PDB entry 7C2J | X-ray diffraction, 2.80 A resolution | chains A and B

== Chain A ==
Protein: 2'-O-methyltransferase
Source organism: Severe acute respiratory syndrome coronavirus 2
Notes: EC 2.1.1.-; fragment: nsp16
UniProt: P0DTD1 (R1AB_SARS2); residues 1-298 here correspond to UniProt positions 6799-7096 (UniProt number = residue number + 6798)
Sequence (305 residues; row label = number of the first residue in the row; numbers below 1 keep their minus sign (Met-6 is residue -6)):
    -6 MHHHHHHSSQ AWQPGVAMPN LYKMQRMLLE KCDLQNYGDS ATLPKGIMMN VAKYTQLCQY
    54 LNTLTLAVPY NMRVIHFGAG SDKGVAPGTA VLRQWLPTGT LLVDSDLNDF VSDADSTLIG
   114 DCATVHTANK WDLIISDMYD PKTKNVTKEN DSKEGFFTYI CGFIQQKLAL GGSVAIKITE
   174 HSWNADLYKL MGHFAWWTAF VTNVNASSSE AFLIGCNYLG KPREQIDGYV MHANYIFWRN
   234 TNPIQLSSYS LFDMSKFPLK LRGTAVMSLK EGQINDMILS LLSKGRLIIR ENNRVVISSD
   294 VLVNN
Disordered / not traced: -6 to 0
Construct notes: initiating methionine (-6); expression tag (-5 to 0)
Small-molecule neighbours: S-adenosylmethionine (SAM): Asn43, Tyr47, His69, Gly71, Ala72, Gly73, Ser74, Ala79, Pro80, Gly81, Asp99, Leu100, Asn101, Gly113, Asp114, Cys115, Asp130, Met131, Tyr132, Phe149, Lys170
Swiss-Prot annotation at these positions:
  - active site: Lys46, Asp130, Lys170, Glu203
Reported in the primary citation:
  - mutagenesis - Y30A/K137A: abolished binding to RNA-cap substrate

== Chain B ==
Protein: Non-structural protein 10
Source organism: Severe acute respiratory syndrome coronavirus 2
Notes: fragment: nsp10
UniProt: P0DTD1 (R1AB_SARS2); residues 1-139 here correspond to UniProt positions 4254-4392 (UniProt number = residue number + 4253)
Sequence (144 residues; row label = number of the first residue in the row; numbers below 1 keep their minus sign (Gly-4 is residue -4)):
    -4 GPLGSAGNAT EVPANSTVLS FCAFAVDAAK AYKDYLASGG QPITNCVKML CTHTGTGQAI
    56 TVTPEANMDQ ESFGGASCCL YCRCHIDHPN PKGFCDLKGK YVQIPTTCAN DPVGFTLKNT
   116 VCTVCGMWKG YGCSCDQLRE PMLQ
Disordered / not traced: -4 to 18, 134-139
Construct notes: expression tag (-4 to 0)
Bound ions: Zn2+ site 1: Cys74, Cys77, His83, Cys90; Zn2+ site 2: Cys117, Cys120, Cys128, Cys130
Swiss-Prot annotation at these positions:
  - binding site (Zn(2+)): Cys74, Cys77, His83, Cys90, Cys117, Cys120, Cys128, Cys130
  - site: Gln139 (Cleavage)

== How chain A and chain B interact ==
Contacting residue pairs (38):
  Lys38(A) - Lys43(B)  hydrogen bond (backbone-side chain)
  Gly39(A) - Lys43(B)
  Ile40(A) - Lys43(B)
  Ile40(A) - Met44(B)
  Met41(A) - Asn40(B)
  Met41(A) - Cys41(B)
  Val44(A) - Val42(B)  hydrophobic
  Val44(A) - Lys43(B)
  Thr48(A) - Leu45(B)
  Lys76(A) - Asn40(B)  hydrogen bond
  Val78(A) - Asn40(B)
  Val78(A) - Val42(B)  hydrophobic
  Val78(A) - Ser72(B)
  Val78(A) - Arg78(B)
  Pro80(A) - Val42(B)  hydrophobic
  Ala83(A) - Met44(B)
  Ala83(A) - Tyr96(B)  hydrogen bond (backbone-side chain)
  Val84(A) - Met44(B)
  Arg86(A) - Gly94(B)  hydrogen bond (side chain-backbone)
  Arg86(A) - Tyr96(B)
  Gln87(A) - Met44(B)
  Gln87(A) - Leu45(B)  hydrogen bond (side chain-backbone)
  Gln87(A) - Pro59(B)
  Gln87(A) - Tyr96(B)  hydrogen bond (backbone-side chain)
  Val104(A) - Cys77(B)
  Ser105(A) - Ala71(B)
  Ser105(A) - Lys93(B)  hydrogen bond (backbone-side chain)
  Asp106(A) - Gly69(B)
  Asp106(A) - Gly70(B)  hydrogen bond (side chain-backbone)
  Asp106(A) - Ala71(B)  hydrogen bond (side chain-backbone)
  Asp106(A) - Lys93(B)
  Asp106(A) - Gly94(B)  hydrogen bond (side chain-backbone)
  Asp106(A) - Lys95(B)
  Leu244(A) - Leu45(B)  hydrophobic
  Met247(A) - Leu45(B)
  Met247(A) - Cys46(B)
  Met247(A) - Thr47(B)
  Ser248(A) - Thr47(B)
Other interface residues (no listed pair), chain A (23 interface residues in all): Pro37, Ala45, Thr91, Ala107
Other interface residues (no listed pair), chain B (23 interface residues in all): Val57, Thr58, His80, Leu92

== In short ==
Chain A and chain B each contribute 23 residues to their interface; the contacts include 10 hydrogen bonds.
Among the polar pairs are Lys38(A)-Lys43(B), Lys76(A)-Asn40(B) and Ala83(A)-Tyr96(B). Chain A binds
S-adenosylmethionine. The paper reports that Y30A/K137A of chain A abolish binding to RNA-cap substrate.
Chain A is 2'-O-methyltransferase and chain B is Non-structural protein 10, both from Severe acute respiratory
syndrome coronavirus 2; the structure, Crystal structure of nsp16-nsp10 heterodimer from SARS-CoV-2 in complex
with SAM (without additional SAM during crystallization), was determined by X-ray diffraction (same
publication as 7C2I).
